PDB entry 6E3L | X-ray diffraction, 3.80 A resolution | chains A and D of the 6 polymer chains in the assembly

[Chain A]
Protein: Interferon gamma
Source organism: Homo sapiens
UniProtKB: P01579 (IFNG_HUMAN); residues 1-133 here correspond to UniProt positions 24-156 (UniProt number = residue number + 23)
Chain sequence (148 residues; row label = number of the first residue in the row; numbers below 1 keep their minus sign (Gly-3 is residue -3)):
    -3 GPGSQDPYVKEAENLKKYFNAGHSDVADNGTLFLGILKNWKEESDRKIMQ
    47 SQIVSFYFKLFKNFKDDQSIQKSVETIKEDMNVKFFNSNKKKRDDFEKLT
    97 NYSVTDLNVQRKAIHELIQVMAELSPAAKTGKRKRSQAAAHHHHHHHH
Not modelled in the structure: -3 to -2, 124-144
Differences from the reference sequence: expression tag (-3 to 0, 134-144)
Swiss-Prot annotation at these positions:
  - modified residue: Gln1 (Pyrrolidone carboxylic acid)
  - glycosylation (N-linked (GlcNAc...) asparagine): Asn25, Asn97
Covalently attached groups: N-acetylglucosamine (NAG) linked to Asn25
What the authors report for this chain:
  - mutagenesis - K74A/E75Y/N83R (up to 100 uM): abolished binding to Interferon gamma receptor 2

[Chain D]
Protein: Interferon gamma receptor 1
Source organism: Homo sapiens
UniProtKB: P15260 (INGR1_HUMAN); residues 1-229 here correspond to UniProt positions 18-246 (UniProt number = residue number + 17)
Chain sequence (242 residues; row label = number of the first residue in the row; numbers below 1 keep their minus sign (Gly-1 is residue -1)):
    -1 GSEMGTADLGPSSVPTPTNVTIESYNMNPIVYWEYQIMPQVPVFTVEVKN
    49 YGVKNSEWIDACINISHHYCNISDHVGDPSNSLWVRVKARVGQKESAYAK
    99 SEEFAVCRDGKIGPPKLDIRKEEKQIMIDIFHPSVFVNGDEQEVDYDPET
   149 ICYIRVYNVYVRKNGSEIKYKILTQNEDDCDEIRCQLAIPVSSLNSQYCV
   199 SAEGVLNVWGVTTEKSKEVCITIFNSSIKGSAAAHHHHHHHH
Not modelled in the structure: -1 to 10, 138-146, 222-240
Differences from the reference sequence: expression tag (-1 to 0, 230-240); engineered mutation Ile149 (Thr166 in P15260), Lys161 (Met178 in P15260), Lys167 (Gln184 in P15260), Asn174 (Lys191 in P15260), Arg182 (Gln199 in P15260), Asn205 (His222 in P15260)
Swiss-Prot annotation at these positions:
  - glycosylation (N-linked (GlcNAc...) asparagine): Asn17, Asn62, Asn69, Asn162, Asn223
Disulfides: Cys60-Cys68, Cys105-Cys150, Cys178-Cys183, Cys197-Cys218
Covalently attached groups: N-acetylglucosamine (NAG) linked to Asn17, Asn69

[Interface between chain A and chain D]
Pairs across the interface - 13 pairs, chain A then chain D:
  Lys108(A) with Tyr49(D), hydrogen bond
  His111(A) with Tyr49(D); Ser80(D), hydrogen bond; Trp82(D)
  Glu112(A) with Tyr49(D), hydrogen bond
  Ile114(A) with Val206(D), hydrophobic; Trp207(D), hydrophobic
  Gln115(A) with Ser78(D); Asn79(D), hydrogen bond; Ile149(D)
  Ala118(A) with Ile149(D), hydrophobic; Val206(D), hydrophobic
  Glu119(A) with Ile149(D)
Interface residues without a listed pair, chain D (9 interface residues in all): Glu101

[Overview]
The interface between chain A and chain D involves 7 residues on one side and 9 on the other, with 4 hydrogen
bonds. Polar contacts include Lys108(A)-Tyr49(D), His111(A)-Ser80(D) and Glu112(A)-Tyr49(D).
N-acetylglucosamine is covalently linked to Asn25(A). From the paper: K74A/E75Y/N83R of chain A abolish
binding to Interferon gamma receptor 2.
Chain A is Interferon gamma and chain D is Interferon gamma receptor 1, both from Homo sapiens; the structure,
Interferon gamma signalling complex with IFNGR1 and IFNGR2, was determined by X-ray diffraction (same
publication as 6E3K).
